3EFS - chain A; structure by X-ray diffraction, 2.30 A resolution.

== Chain A ==
Name: Biotin [acetyl-CoA-carboxylase] ligase
Source organism: Aquifex aeolicus
Notes: EC 6.3.4.15
UniProtKB: O66837 (O66837_AQUAE); numbering as in UniProt (aligned over 1-233)
Chain sequence (233 residues; row label = number of the first residue in the row):
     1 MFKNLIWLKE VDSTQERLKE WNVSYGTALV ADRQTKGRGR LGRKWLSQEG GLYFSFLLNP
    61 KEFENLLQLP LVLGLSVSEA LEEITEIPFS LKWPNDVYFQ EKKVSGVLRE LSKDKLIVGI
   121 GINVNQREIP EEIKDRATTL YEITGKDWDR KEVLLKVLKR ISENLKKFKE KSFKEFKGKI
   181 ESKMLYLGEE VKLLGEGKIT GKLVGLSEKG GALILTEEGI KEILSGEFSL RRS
Disordered / not traced: 1
Differences from the reference sequence: conflict Arg-109 (Cys in O66837)
Small-molecule neighbours:
  - ATP (adenosine-5'-triphosphate): Arg-40, Arg-43, Lys-44, Trp-45, Leu-46, Lys-92, Asp-96, Tyr-98, Lys-103, Asn-123, Ile-133, Arg-136, Ala-137, Ser-229, Leu-230, Arg-231
  - biotin (BTN): Ser-13, Thr-14, Gln-15, Gln-34, Lys-36, Gly-37, Arg-38, Gly-39, Arg-40, Trp-45, Tyr-53, Phe-54, Ser-55, Asp-96, Lys-103, Gly-106, Val-107, Leu-108, Gly-119, Ile-120, Gly-121
From the paper describing this entry:
  - binding site for biotin: Ser-13, Thr-14, Gln-34, Gly-37, Arg-38, Gly-39, Arg-40, Trp-45, Lys-103, Gly-106, Val-107, Leu-108, Gly-119, Gly-121
  - binding site for ATP: Arg-40, Arg-43, Trp-45, Leu-46, Lys-92, Asp-96, Tyr-98, Lys-103, Asn-123, Ile-133, Lys-192, Ser-229, Leu-230
  - mutagenesis - R40G (2.5-fold): decreased binding to biotin
  - mutagenesis - R40G (KD > 200 uM): abolished binding to ATP
  - mutagenesis - R40G: decreased catalytic activity

== Summary ==
Bound to chain A: ATP and biotin. From the paper: a binding site for biotin at Ser-13, Thr-14 and Gln-34 among
others; R40G reduces binding to biotin.
Chain A is Biotin [acetyl-CoA-carboxylase] ligase (Aquifex aeolicus); the structure, Biotin protein ligase
from Aquifex aeolicus in complex with biotin and ATP, was determined by X-ray diffraction together with 3EFR
and 3FJP from the same study.
